4J9S - chains A and P of the 3 polymer chains in the assembly; structure by X-ray diffraction, 1.95 A resolution.

== Chain A ==
Name: DNA polymerase eta
Organism: Homo sapiens
Notes: EC 2.7.7.7; fragment: catalytic core domain
UniProt: Q9Y253 (POLH_HUMAN); residue numbers follow UniProt; this construct covers 1-432
Amino-acid sequence (435 residues; each row starts with the number of its first residue; numbers below 1 keep their minus sign (Gly-2 is residue -2)):
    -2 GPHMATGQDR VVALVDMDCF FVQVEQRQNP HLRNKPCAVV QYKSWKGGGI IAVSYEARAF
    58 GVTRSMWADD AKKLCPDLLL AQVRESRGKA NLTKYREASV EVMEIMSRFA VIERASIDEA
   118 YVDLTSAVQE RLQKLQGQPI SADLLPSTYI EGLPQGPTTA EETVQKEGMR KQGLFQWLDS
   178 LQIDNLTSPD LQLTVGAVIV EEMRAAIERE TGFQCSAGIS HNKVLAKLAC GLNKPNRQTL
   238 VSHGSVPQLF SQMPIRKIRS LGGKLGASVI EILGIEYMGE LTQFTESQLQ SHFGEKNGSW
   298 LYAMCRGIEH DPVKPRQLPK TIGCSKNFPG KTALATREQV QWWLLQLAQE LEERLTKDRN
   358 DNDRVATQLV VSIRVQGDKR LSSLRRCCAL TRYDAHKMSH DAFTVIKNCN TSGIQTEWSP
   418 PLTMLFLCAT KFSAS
Not modelled in the structure: -2 to -1, 154-159, 410-412
Construct notes: expression tag (-2 to 0)
UniProt features mapped onto this chain:
  - binding site (Mg(2+)): Asp13, Met14, Asp115, Glu116
  - binding site (Mn(2+)): Asp13, Met14, Asp115, Glu116
  - binding site (a 2'-deoxyribonucleoside 5'-triphosphate): Arg61
  - natural variant: Val37 (deletion: In XPV), Leu75 (deletion: In XPV), Arg93 (R93P: In XPV), Arg111 (R111H: In XPV), Thr122 (T122P: In XPV), Gly153 (G153D: In a breast cancer sample), Thr191 (T191P: In XPV), Gly263 (G263V: In XPV), Val266 (V266D: In XPV), Gly295 (G295R: In XPV), Arg361 (R361S: In XPV)
  - mutagenesis: Tyr52 (Y52A/F: Reduces DNA polymerase activity; Y52E: Reduces DNA polymerase activity. Increases fidelity of replication and reduces translesion bypass), Arg61 (R61A: Reduces enzymatic activity by two-thirds), Ser62 (S62G: Increased DNA polymerase activity and translesion bypass compared to wild-type), Ala68 (A68S/V: Severe reduction in thymine dimer translesion bypass), Asn324 to Pro326 (Reduces binding to chromatin and to monoubiquitinated PCNA. Abolishes binding to monoubiquitinated PCNA; when associated with 705-E--H-713 Del)

== Chain P ==
Molecule: 9-nt DNA strand
Sequence (9 nucleotides; each row starts with the number of its first residue):
     1 TACGTCATA
Not modelled in the structure: 1

== Interface between chain A and chain P ==
Contacting residue pairs (23; chain A residue first):
  Arg61(A) - DA9(P)  base contact
  Asp115(A) - DA9(P)  phosphate contact
  Lys224(A) - DT8(P)  phosphate contact
  Lys224(A) - DA9(P)  salt bridge to the phosphate
  Ile255(A) - DT8(P)  phosphate contact
  Arg256(A) - DT8(P)  phosphate contact
  Ser257(A) - DA7(P)  phosphate contact
  Ser257(A) - DT8(P)  hydrogen bond to the phosphate
  Leu258(A) - DT8(P)  hydrogen bond to the phosphate
  Gly259(A) - DT8(P)  hydrogen bond to the phosphate
  Gly260(A) - DA7(P)  phosphate contact
  Gly260(A) - DT8(P)  phosphate contact
  Lys261(A) - DC6(P)  salt bridge to the phosphate
  Lys261(A) - DA7(P)  hydrogen bond to the phosphate
  Leu262(A) - DA7(P)  hydrogen bond to the phosphate
  Gln365(A) - DA2(P)  hydrogen bond to the phosphate
  Arg377(A) - DT5(P)  salt bridge to the phosphate
  Leu381(A) - DG4(P)  phosphate contact
  Arg382(A) - DC3(P)  base contact
  Arg382(A) - DG4(P)  hydrogen bond to the phosphate
  Arg383(A) - DC3(P)  salt bridge to the phosphate
  Cys384(A) - DC3(P)  phosphate contact
  Lys428(A) - DA2(P)  phosphate contact
Interface residues without a listed pair, chain A (21 interface residues in all): Glu116, Ser379, Ser380

== In short ==
Chain A and chain P form an interface of 21 and 8 residues respectively, with 7 hydrogen bonds and 4 salt
bridges. Polar contacts include Ser257(A)-DT8(P), Leu258(A)-DT8(P) and Gly259(A)-DT8(P).
Here chain A is DNA polymerase eta (Homo sapiens) and chain P is a 9-nt DNA strand. Entry 4J9S (Human DNA
polymerase eta-DNA translocated binary complex: with TA base pair) was determined by X-ray diffraction (same
publication as 4J9K, 4J9L, 4J9M, 4J9N, 4J9O, 4J9P, 4J9Q and 4J9R).
